7F54 - chains A and B of the 6 polymer chains in the assembly; structure by electron microscopy, 3.00 A resolution.

# Chain A
Protein: Isoform Gnas-2 of Guanine nucleotide-binding protein G(s) subunit alpha isoforms short
From: Homo sapiens
Reference sequence: P63092-2 (GNAS2-2_HUMAN); the author numbering skips numbers that UniProt does not, so the offset changes along the chain: 1-60 = UniProt 1-60; 75-394 = UniProt 61-380
Amino-acid sequence (380 residues; row label = number of the first residue in the row; note: 14 numbers in that range are skipped by the numbering (no residue carries them; nothing is unmodelled there)):
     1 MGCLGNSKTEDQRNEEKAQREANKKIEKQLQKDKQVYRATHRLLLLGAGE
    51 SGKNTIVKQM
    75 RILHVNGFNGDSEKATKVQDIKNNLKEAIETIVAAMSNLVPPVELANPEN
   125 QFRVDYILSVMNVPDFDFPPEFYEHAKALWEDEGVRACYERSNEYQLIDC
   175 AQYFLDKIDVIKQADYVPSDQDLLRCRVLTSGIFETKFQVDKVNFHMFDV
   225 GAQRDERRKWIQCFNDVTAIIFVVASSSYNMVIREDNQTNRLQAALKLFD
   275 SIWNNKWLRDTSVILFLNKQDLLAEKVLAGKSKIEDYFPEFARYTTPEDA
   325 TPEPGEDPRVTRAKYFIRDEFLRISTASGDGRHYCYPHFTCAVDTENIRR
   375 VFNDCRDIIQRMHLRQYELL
Not modelled in the structure: 1-10, 75-204, 252-261, 304-306
Construct notes: engineered mutation Asn54 (Ser in P63092-2), Ala226 (Gly212 in P63092-2), Ala268 (Glu254 in P63092-2), Lys271 (Asn257 in P63092-2), Asp274 (Lys260 in P63092-2), Lys280 (Arg266 in P63092-2), Asp284 (Thr270 in P63092-2), Thr285 (Ile271 in P63092-2)

# Chain B
Protein: Guanine nucleotide-binding protein G(I)/G(S)/G(T) subunit beta-1
From: Homo sapiens
Reference sequence: P62873 (GBB1_HUMAN); numbering as in UniProt (aligned over 2-340)
Amino-acid sequence (384 residues; each row starts with the number of its first residue; numbers below 1 keep their minus sign (Met-17 is residue -17)):
   -17 MHHHHHHLEVLFQGPGSSGSELDQLRQEAEQLKNQIRDARKACADATLSQ
    33 ITNNIDPVGRIQMRTRRTLRGHLAKIYAMHWGTDSRLLVSASQDGKLIIW
    83 DSYTTNKVHAIPLRSSWVMTCAYAPSGNYVACGGLDNICSIYNLKTREGN
   133 VRVSRELAGHTGYLSCCRFLDDNQIVTSSGDTTCALWDIETGQQTTTFTG
   183 HTGDVMSLSLAPDTRLFVSGACDASAKLWDVREGMCRQTFTGHESDINAI
   233 CFFPNGNAFATGSDDATCRLFDLRADQELMTYSHDNIICGITSVSFSKSG
   283 RLLLAGYDDFNCNVWDALKADRAGVLAGHDNRVSCLGVTDDGMAVATGSW
   333 DSFLKIWNGSSGGGGSGGGGSSGVSGWRLFKKIS
Not modelled in the structure: -17 to 2, 341-366
Construct notes: initiating methionine (-17); expression tag (-16 to 1, 341-366)
Swiss-Prot annotation at these positions:
  - modified residue: Ser2 (N-acetylserine), His266 (Phosphohistidine)

# Chain A / chain B interface
Contacting residue pairs (58):
  Gln19(A) with Asp83(B), hydrogen bond; Thr86(B), hydrogen bond; Asn88(B)
  Asn23(A) with Asn88(B); Lys89(B), hydrogen bond (side chain-backbone)
  Ile26(A) with Lys89(B); Val90(B); Ala92(B), hydrophobic
  Glu27(A) with Lys89(B), salt bridge
  Leu30(A) with Lys89(B)
  Asp33(A) with Lys78(B), salt bridge
  Lys34(A) with Leu55(B)
  Tyr37(A) with Leu55(B), hydrophobic; Ala56(B); Asp76(B)
  Ser205(A) with Asp118(B); Asn119(B)
  Gly206(A) with Leu117(B); Asn119(B)
  Ile207(A) with Trp99(B); Leu117(B); Asp118(B)
  Glu209(A) with Ser97(B)
  Phe222(A) with Trp99(B), hydrophobic
  Ala226(A) with Thr143(B)
  Gln227(A) with Leu117(B), hydrogen bond (side chain-backbone); Asn119(B), hydrogen bond; Gly144(B); Tyr145(B), hydrogen bond (side chain-backbone)
  Arg228(A) with Gly162(B), hydrogen bond (side chain-backbone); Asp163(B), salt bridge; Thr164(B); Asp186(B), salt bridge
  Glu230(A) with Asp186(B)
  Arg232(A) with Cys204(B); Asp228(B), salt bridge
  Lys233(A) with Tyr145(B); Met188(B); Cys204(B); Asp228(B); Asn230(B), hydrogen bond; Asp246(B), salt bridge
  Trp234(A) with Leu117(B), hydrophobic
  Gln236(A) with Arg314(B), hydrogen bond
  Cys237(A) with Lys57(B), hydrogen bond (backbone-side chain); Tyr59(B), hydrogen bond; Gln75(B); Trp99(B); Met101(B), hydrophobic
  Phe238(A) with Trp99(B), hydrophobic; Leu117(B), hydrophobic
  Asn239(A) with Lys57(B), hydrogen bond; Trp332(B)
  Asp240(A) with Lys57(B), salt bridge
  Lys280(A) with Asp290(B), salt bridge
  Trp281(A) with Asp290(B); Arg314(B); Trp332(B), hydrophobic
Other interface residues (no listed pair), chain A (29 interface residues in all): Ala22, Val241
Other interface residues (no listed pair), chain B (38 interface residues in all): Gly53, His91, Ser98, Gly185

# In short
29 residues of chain A and 38 residues of chain B are in contact, with 12 hydrogen bonds and 8 salt bridges.
Among the polar pairs are Glu27(A)-Lys89(B), Asp33(A)-Lys78(B) and Arg228(A)-Asp163(B).
Here chain A is Isoform Gnas-2 of Guanine nucleotide-binding protein G(s) subunit alpha isoforms short and
chain B is Guanine nucleotide-binding protein G(I)/G(S)/G(T) subunit beta-1, both from Homo sapiens. Entry
7F54 (Cryo-EM structure of afamelanotide-MC4R-Gs_Nb35 complex) was determined by electron microscopy,
deposited together with 7F53, 7F55 and 7F58.
